Entry 6CLY (X-ray diffraction, 2.19 A resolution); this record covers chains A and T of the 4 polymer chains in the assembly.

== Chain A ==
Protein: DNA polymerase beta
Organism: Homo sapiens
Notes: EC 2.7.7.7, 4.2.99.-
Reference sequence: P06746 (DPOLB_HUMAN); residue numbers follow UniProt; this construct covers 1-335
Amino-acid sequence (335 residues; numbered 1 to 335; the number before each row is that of its first residue):
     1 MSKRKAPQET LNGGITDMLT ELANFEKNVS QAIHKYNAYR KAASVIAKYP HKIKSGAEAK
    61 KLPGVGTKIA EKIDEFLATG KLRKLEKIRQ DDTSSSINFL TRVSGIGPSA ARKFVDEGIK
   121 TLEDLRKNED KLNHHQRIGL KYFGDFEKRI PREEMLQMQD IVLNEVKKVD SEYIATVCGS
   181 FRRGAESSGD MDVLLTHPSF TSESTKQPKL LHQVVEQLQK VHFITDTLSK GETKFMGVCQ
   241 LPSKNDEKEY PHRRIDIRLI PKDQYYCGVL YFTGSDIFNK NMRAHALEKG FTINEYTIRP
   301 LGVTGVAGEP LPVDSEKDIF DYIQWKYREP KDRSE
Not modelled in the structure: 1-6, 205-206
Bound ions: Na+ site 1: Lys60, Leu62, Val65 (shared with 1 residue of chain D); Na+ site 2: Thr101, Val103, Ile106 (shared with 1 residue of chain P)

== Chain T ==
Molecule: 16-nt DNA strand
Sequence (16 nucleotides; each row starts with the number of its first residue):
     1 CCGACXTCGC ATCAGC
Modified residues: F74 (8-chloro-2'-deoxyguanosine 5'-(dihydrogen phosphate)) at position 6

== Interface between chain A and chain T ==
Pairs across the interface (14; chain A residue first):
  His34(A) - DC5(T)  stacking on the base
  His134(A) - DT12(T)  phosphate contact
  Ser229(A) - DC10(T)  phosphate contact
  Ser229(A) - DA11(T)  sugar contact
  Lys230(A) - DC10(T)  hydrogen bond to the phosphate
  Lys230(A) - DA11(T)  hydrogen bond to the phosphate
  Gly231(A) - DC10(T)  phosphate contact
  Glu232(A) - DC10(T)  hydrogen bond to the phosphate
  Thr233(A) - DG9(T)  hydrogen bond to the phosphate
  Thr233(A) - DC10(T)  hydrogen bond to the phosphate
  Lys234(A) - DG9(T)  hydrogen bond to the base
  Lys234(A) - DC10(T)  hydrogen bond to the phosphate
  Tyr271(A) - F74_6(T)  base contact
  Tyr296(A) - DC8(T)  sugar contact
Other interface residues (no listed pair), chain A (12 interface residues in all): Asn133, Leu228

== Summary ==
The interface between chain A and chain T involves 12 residues on one side and 7 on the other; the contacts
include 7 hydrogen bonds and 1 aromatic stacking contact. Polar contacts include Lys234(A)-DG9(T),
Lys230(A)-DC10(T) and Lys230(A)-DA11(T). Lys60(A), Leu62(A) and Val65(A) coordinate Na+ site 1.
Chain A is DNA polymerase beta (Homo sapiens) and chain T is a 16-nt DNA strand; the structure, Structure of
human DNA polymerase beta complexed with 8-ClG as the template base in a 1-nucleotide ..., was determined by
X-ray diffraction.
